6CWE - chains C and D of the 4 polymer chains in the assembly; structure by X-ray diffraction, 2.20 A resolution.

[Chain C]
Protein: Chimeric T cell antigen receptor alpha chain Va14, Va24, Ja18
From: Mus musculus
Amino-acid sequence (209 residues; each row starts with the number of its first residue; numbering starts at 0):
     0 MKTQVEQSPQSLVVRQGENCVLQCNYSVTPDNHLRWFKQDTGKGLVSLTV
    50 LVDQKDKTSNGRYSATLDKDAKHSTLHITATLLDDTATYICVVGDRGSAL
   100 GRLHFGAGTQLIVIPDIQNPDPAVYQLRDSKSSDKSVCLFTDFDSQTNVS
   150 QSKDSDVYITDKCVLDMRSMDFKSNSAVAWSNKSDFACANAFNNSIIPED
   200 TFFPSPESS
Unresolved in the structure: 0-1, 151-152, 182-183, 205-208
Disulfides: Cys23-Cys90, Cys137-Cys187
Small-molecule neighbours: 7LP ((5R,6S,7S)-5,6-dihydroxy-7-(octanoylamino)-N-(6-phenylhexyl)-8-{[(2S,3R,4S,5R,6R)-3,4,5-trihydroxy-6-(hydroxymethyl)tetrahydro-2H-pyran-2-yl]oxy}octanamide): Pro29, Asp30, Asn31, Asp94, Arg95, Gly96

[Chain D]
Protein: Chimeric T cell antigen receptor beta chain Vb8.2, vb11
From: Mus musculus
Amino-acid sequence (241 residues; row label = number of the first residue in the row; numbering starts at 0):
     0 MEAAVTQSPRNKVAVTGGKVTLSCNQTNNHNNMYWYRQDTGHGLRLIHYS
    50 YGAGSTEKGDIPDGYKASRPSQENFSLILELATPSQTSVYFCASGDEGYT
   100 QYFGPGTRLLVLEDLRNVTPPKVSLFEPSKAEISHTQKATLVCLATGFYP
   150 DHVELSWWVNGKEVHSGVCTDPQPLKEQPALNDSRYSLSSRLRVSATFWQ
   200 NPRNHFRCQVQFYGLSENDEWTQDRAKPVTQIVSAEAWGRA
Unresolved in the structure: 0-1
Disulfides: Cys23-Cys91, Cys142-Cys207

[Chain C / chain D interface]
Disulfides between the chains: Cys162(C)-Cys168(D)
Contacting residue pairs - 97 pairs, chain C then chain D:
  Asn31(C) with Tyr98(D)
  His32(C) with Tyr98(D)
  Arg34(C) with Tyr98(D); Thr99(D)
  Gln38(C) with Gln37(D), hydrogen bond; Phe90(D)
  Gly41(C) with Arg107(D)
  Leu44(C) with Phe102(D), hydrophobic
  Val51(C) with Tyr98(D)
  Ile89(C) with Gln37(D)
  Arg95(C) with Tyr98(D)
  Gly96(C) with Tyr98(D)
  Ser97(C) with Glu96(D); Gly97(D); Tyr98(D)
  Ala98(C) with Asn31(D); Tyr33(D); Asp95(D); Glu96(D), hydrogen bond (backbone-backbone); Gly97(D), hydrogen bond (backbone-backbone)
  Arg101(C) with Leu45(D); Tyr48(D), hydrogen bond; Asp59(D), salt bridge
  Leu102(C) with Gln100(D)
  Phe104(C) with Tyr35(D), hydrophobic; Gly42(D); Leu43(D); Phe102(D), hydrophobic
  Gly105(C) with Gly42(D)
  Ala106(C) with Gly40(D); His41(D); Gly42(D)
  Asp120(C) with His134(D), salt bridge
  Tyr124(C) with Ser128(D); Ala130(D); Glu131(D); His134(D); Thr135(D)
  Gln125(C) with Ser128(D)
  Leu126(C) with Phe125(D); Glu126(D); Thr139(D); Val141(D), hydrophobic
  Arg127(C) with Phe125(D); Glu126(D), hydrogen bond (backbone-backbone)
  Asp128(C) with Ser123(D); Leu124(D); Phe125(D)
  Ser129(C) with Leu124(D), hydrogen bond (backbone-backbone); Glu126(D); Glu235(D), hydrogen bond (side chain-backbone); Ala236(D)
  Lys130(C) with Glu235(D), salt bridge
  Lys134(C) with Ser123(D); Phe125(D)
  Ser135(C) with Phe125(D)
  Val136(C) with Phe125(D), hydrophobic; Leu143(D), hydrophobic
  Leu138(C) with Thr139(D)
  Thr140(C) with Arg192(D)
  Asp141(C) with Thr135(D); Arg192(D), salt bridge
  Tyr157(C) with Leu174(D), hydrophobic; Glu176(D), hydrogen bond (side chain-backbone)
  Ile158(C) with Leu174(D)
  Thr159(C) with Asp170(D); Ser188(D); Arg190(D), hydrogen bond
  Asp160(C) with Arg190(D)
  Cys162(C) with Cys168(D), disulfide; Thr169(D); Arg190(D)
  Val163(C) with Cys168(D)
  Leu164(C) with Gly166(D); Val167(D); Cys168(D), hydrophobic; Arg192(D)
  Asp165(C) with Ser165(D); Gly166(D), hydrogen bond (backbone-backbone)
  Met166(C) with Lys137(D); Ser165(D); Arg192(D); Val193(D); Ser194(D)
  Arg167(C) with Ser165(D), hydrogen bond (backbone-side chain)
  Met169(C) with Ser194(D)
  Phe171(C) with Lys137(D); Arg192(D)
  Ser173(C) with Arg192(D), hydrogen bond
  Ser175(C) with Arg190(D), hydrogen bond
  Ala176(C) with Arg190(D)
  Val177(C) with Ser188(D); Arg190(D)
  Trp179(C) with Leu143(D), hydrophobic; Ser186(D)
  Phe201(C) with His134(D)
  Pro203(C) with Ala130(D), hydrophobic
Also at the interface, not in a pair above, chain C (57 interface residues in all): Phe36, Lys42, Gly43, Val49, Leu99, Ser154, Ser168
Also at the interface, not in a pair above, chain D (54 interface residues in all): Tyr50, Pro104, Pro127, Lys175, Gln177

[In short]
57 residues of chain C and 54 residues of chain D are in contact, with 1 disulfide bond, 13 hydrogen bonds and
4 salt bridges. Polar pairs include Arg101(C)-Asp59(D), Asp120(C)-His134(D) and Lys130(C)-Glu235(D). Bound to
chain C: compound 7LP.
Here chain C is Chimeric T cell antigen receptor alpha chain Va14, Va24, Ja18 and chain D is Chimeric T cell
antigen receptor beta chain Vb8.2, vb11, both from Mus musculus. Entry 6CWE (Structure of alpha-GSA[8,6P]
bound by CD1d and in complex with the Va14Vb8.2 TCR) was determined by X-ray diffraction.
